2BMR - chains A and B; structure by X-ray diffraction, 1.50 A resolution.

== Chain A ==
Molecule: Oxygenase-alpha nbdo
Source organism: Comamonas sp
Reference sequence: Q8RTL4 (Q8RTL4_9BURK); residues 1-447 here = UniProt positions 1-447
Chain sequence (447 residues; row label = number of the first residue in the row):
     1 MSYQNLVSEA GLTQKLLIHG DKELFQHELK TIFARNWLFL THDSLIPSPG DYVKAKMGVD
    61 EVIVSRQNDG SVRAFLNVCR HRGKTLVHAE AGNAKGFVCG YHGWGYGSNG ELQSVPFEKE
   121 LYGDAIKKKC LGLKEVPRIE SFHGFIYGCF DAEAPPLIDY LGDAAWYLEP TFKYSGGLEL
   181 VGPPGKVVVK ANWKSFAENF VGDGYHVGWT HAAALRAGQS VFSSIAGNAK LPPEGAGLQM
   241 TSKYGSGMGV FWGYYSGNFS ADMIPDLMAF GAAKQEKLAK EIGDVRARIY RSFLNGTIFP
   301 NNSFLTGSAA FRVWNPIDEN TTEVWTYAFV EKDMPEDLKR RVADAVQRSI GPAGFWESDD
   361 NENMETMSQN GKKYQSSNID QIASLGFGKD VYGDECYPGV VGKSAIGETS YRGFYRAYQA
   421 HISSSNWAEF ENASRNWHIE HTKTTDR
Not modelled in the structure: 1-2, 440-447
Metal / ion sites: 2Fe-2S cluster Fe: Cys79, His81, Cys99, His102; Fe ion: His206, His211, Asp360
Ligand contacts:
  - 3-nitrotoluene (3NT): Asn199, Phe200, Asp203, Gly204, His206, Val207, Phe251, Asn258, Phe293, Asn295, Leu305, Ile350, Trp356
  - 2Fe-2S cluster (FES): Cys79, His81, Arg82, Gly83, Lys84, Cys99, Tyr101, His102, Gly103, Trp104

== Chain B ==
Molecule: Oxygenase-beta nbdo
Source organism: Comamonas sp
Reference sequence: Q8RTL3 (Q8RTL3_9BURK); residue numbers follow UniProt; this construct covers 1-194
Chain sequence (194 residues; each row starts with the number of its first residue):
     1 MMINTQEDKL VSAHDAEEFH RFFVGHDSDL QQEVTTLLTR EAHLLDIQAY KAWLEHFVAP
    61 EIKYQVISRE LRSTSERRYQ LNDAVNLYNE NYQQLKVRVE HQMDPQNWAN NPKIRFTRFV
   121 TNVTAAKDKS APEILHVRSN LILHRARREN QVDVFYATRE DKWKRIEGGG IKLVERFVDY
   181 PERIPQTHNL LVFL
Metal / ion sites: Ni2+ site 1: His14, Glu18, Glu160; Ni2+ site 2: His56 (together with 1,2-ethanediol)

== How chain A and chain B interact ==
Residue-residue contacts (88; chain A residue first):
  Ser44(A) with Leu81(B)
  Leu45(A) with Tyr79(B), hydrogen bond (backbone-side chain); Leu81(B)
  Pro47(A) with Leu81(B)
  Asp51(A) with Tyr79(B)
  Tyr52(A) with Glu76(B), hydrogen bond
  Ala89(A) with Leu71(B); Ser73(B)
  Glu90(A) with Glu70(B); Leu71(B), hydrogen bond (backbone-backbone); Arg183(B), salt bridge
  Ala91(A) with Glu70(B); Leu71(B); Arg72(B); Tyr79(B), hydrophobic
  Gly92(A) with Glu76(B); Tyr79(B)
  Asn93(A) with Glu76(B), hydrogen bond (backbone-side chain); Arg78(B), hydrogen bond; Tyr79(B)
  Ala94(A) with Glu76(B); Arg78(B)
  Gly182(A) with Asn82(B)
  Pro183(A) with Glu70(B); Asn82(B); Asp83(B); Ala84(B); Val85(B); Arg183(B)
  Pro184(A) with Val85(B); Arg183(B), hydrogen bond (backbone-side chain)
  Lys186(A) with Arg183(B); Ile184(B); Pro185(B)
  Val187(A) with Ile184(B), hydrophobic; Pro185(B); His188(B)
  Val188(A) with Ile184(B), hydrophobic; Pro185(B), hydrogen bond (backbone-backbone); Gln186(B); His188(B), hydrogen bond (backbone-backbone)
  Val189(A) with His188(B)
  Lys190(A) with His188(B)
  Trp209(A) with Trp108(B), hydrogen bond (backbone-side chain)
  Thr210(A) with Trp108(B)
  Ala212(A) with Gln106(B)
  Ala213(A) with His101(B); Asp104(B); Asn107(B)
  Ala214(A) with His101(B)
  Arg216(A) with Asp104(B), salt bridge; Gln106(B), hydrogen bond
  Ala217(A) with Val97(B); Glu100(B); His101(B)
  Gly218(A) with Val97(B)
  Asp262(A) with Gln94(B), hydrogen bond
  Glu323(A) with Ile184(B)
  Asp344(A) with Asn86(B), hydrogen bond; Asn89(B), hydrogen bond
  Gln347(A) with Val85(B); Asn86(B)
  Arg348(A) with Asn89(B), hydrogen bond (side chain-backbone); Glu90(B), salt bridge; Gln94(B), hydrogen bond; Arg98(B)
  Pro352(A) with Leu87(B); Asn189(B); Leu190(B), hydrogen bond (backbone-backbone)
  Ala353(A) with Leu87(B); Tyr88(B), hydrophobic; Arg98(B), hydrogen bond (backbone-side chain); Leu190(B); Leu191(B)
  Gly354(A) with Leu191(B)
  Phe355(A) with Val97(B), hydrophobic; His101(B), hydrogen bond (backbone-side chain); Leu191(B), hydrophobic
  Ser358(A) with His101(B); Leu191(B)
  Asp359(A) with His101(B), salt bridge
  Asn361(A) with His188(B); Asn189(B), hydrogen bond
  Glu362(A) with Trp108(B); Ala109(B); Arg147(B), salt bridge; Arg148(B), salt bridge
  Glu365(A) with His188(B), salt bridge
Also at the interface, not in a pair above, chain A (44 interface residues in all): Val53, Gly185, Ser260
Also at the interface, not in a pair above, chain B (40 interface residues in all): Ser68, Arg69, Thr187

== In short ==
44 residues of chain A and 40 residues of chain B are in contact, with 19 hydrogen bonds and 7 salt bridges.
Polar pairs include Glu90(A)-Arg183(B), Arg216(A)-Asp104(B) and Arg348(A)-Glu90(B). Bound to chain A: 2Fe-2S
cluster and 3-nitrotoluene.
Chain A is Oxygenase-alpha nbdo and chain B is Oxygenase-beta nbdo, both from Comamonas sp; the structure, The
Crystal Structure of Nitrobenzene Dioxygenase in complex with 3- nitrotoluene, was determined by X-ray
diffraction (same publication as 2BMO and 2BMQ).
